PDB entry 4LN6 | X-ray diffraction, 2.12 A resolution | chains B and C of the 6 polymer chains in the assembly

== Chain B ==
Molecule: Hemagglutinin
Source organism: Influenza A virus
Notes: fragment: HA2 subunit residues 340-517
Chain sequence (181 residues; numbered 1 to 181; the number before each row is that of its first residue):
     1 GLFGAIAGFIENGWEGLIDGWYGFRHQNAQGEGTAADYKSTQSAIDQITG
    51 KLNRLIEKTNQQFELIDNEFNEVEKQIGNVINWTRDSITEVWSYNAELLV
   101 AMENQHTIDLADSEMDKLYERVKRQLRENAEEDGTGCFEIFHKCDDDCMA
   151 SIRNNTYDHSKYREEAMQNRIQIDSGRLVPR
Not modelled in the structure: 1-4, 172-181
Disulfides: Cys144-Cys148
Covalently attached groups: N-acetylglucosamine (NAG) linked to Asn82
What the authors report for this chain:
  - post-translational modification sites: Asn82

== Chain C ==
Molecule: Hemagglutinin
Source organism: Influenza A virus
Notes: fragment: HA1 subunit residues 19-339
Chain sequence (325 residues; row label = number of the first residue in the row; numbers below 1 keep their minus sign (Ala-3 is residue -3)):
    -3 ADPGDKICLGHHAVSNGTKVNTLTERGVEVVNATETVERTNIPRICSKGK
    47 RTVDLGQCGLLGTITGPPQCDQFLEFSADLIIERREGSDVCYPGKFVNEE
    97 ALRQILRESGGIDKEAMGFTYSGIRTNGATSACRRSGSSFYAEMKWLLSN
   147 TDNAAFPQMTKSYKNTRKSPALIVWGIHHSVSTAEQTKLYGSGNKLVTVG
   197 SSNYQQSFVPSPGARPQVNGLSGRIDFHWLMLNPNDTVTFSFNGAFIAPD
   247 RASFLRGKSMGIQSGVQVDANCEGDCYHSGGTIISNLPFQNIDSRAVGKC
   297 PRYVKQRSLLLATGMKNVPEIPKGR
Not modelled in the structure: -3 to 0, 317-321
Disulfides: Cys42-Cys268, Cys54-Cys66, Cys87-Cys129, Cys272-Cys296
Covalently attached groups: N-acetylglucosamine (NAG) linked to Asn28
What the authors report for this chain:
  - post-translational modification sites: Asn12, Asn28, Asn231
  - specificity-determining residues: Leu217

== Chain B / chain C interface ==
Contacting residue pairs (4):
  Lys75(B) - Ile101(C)
  Gln76(B) - Ala97(C)
  Asn79(B) - Gln100(C)  hydrogen bond
  Glu90(B) - Arg298(C)  salt bridge
Interface residues without a listed pair, chain B (5 interface residues in all): Tyr94
Interface residues without a listed pair, chain C (5 interface residues in all): Glu96

== Overview ==
The chain B/chain C interface involves 5 residues from each chain; the contacts include 1 hydrogen bond and 1
salt bridge. Among the polar pairs are Glu90(B)-Arg298(C) and Asn79(B)-Gln100(C). From the paper: the
specificity determinant Leu217(C); modification sites Asn82(B) and Asn12(C) among others.
Here chain B is Hemagglutinin and chain C is Hemagglutinin, both from Influenza A virus. Entry 4LN6 (The
crystal structure of hemagglutinin from a h7n9 influenza virus (a/shanghai/2/2013)) was determined by X-ray
diffraction, deposited together with 4LN3, 4LN4 and 4LN8.
